Entry 7SWX (electron microscopy, 3.13 A resolution); this record covers chains A and H of the 5 polymer chains in the assembly.

[Chain A]
Molecule: Spike glycoprotein
From: Severe acute respiratory syndrome coronavirus 2
UniProt: P0DTC2 (SPIKE_SARS2); residue numbers follow UniProt; this construct covers 14-1146
Sequence (1133 residues; row label = number of the first residue in the row):
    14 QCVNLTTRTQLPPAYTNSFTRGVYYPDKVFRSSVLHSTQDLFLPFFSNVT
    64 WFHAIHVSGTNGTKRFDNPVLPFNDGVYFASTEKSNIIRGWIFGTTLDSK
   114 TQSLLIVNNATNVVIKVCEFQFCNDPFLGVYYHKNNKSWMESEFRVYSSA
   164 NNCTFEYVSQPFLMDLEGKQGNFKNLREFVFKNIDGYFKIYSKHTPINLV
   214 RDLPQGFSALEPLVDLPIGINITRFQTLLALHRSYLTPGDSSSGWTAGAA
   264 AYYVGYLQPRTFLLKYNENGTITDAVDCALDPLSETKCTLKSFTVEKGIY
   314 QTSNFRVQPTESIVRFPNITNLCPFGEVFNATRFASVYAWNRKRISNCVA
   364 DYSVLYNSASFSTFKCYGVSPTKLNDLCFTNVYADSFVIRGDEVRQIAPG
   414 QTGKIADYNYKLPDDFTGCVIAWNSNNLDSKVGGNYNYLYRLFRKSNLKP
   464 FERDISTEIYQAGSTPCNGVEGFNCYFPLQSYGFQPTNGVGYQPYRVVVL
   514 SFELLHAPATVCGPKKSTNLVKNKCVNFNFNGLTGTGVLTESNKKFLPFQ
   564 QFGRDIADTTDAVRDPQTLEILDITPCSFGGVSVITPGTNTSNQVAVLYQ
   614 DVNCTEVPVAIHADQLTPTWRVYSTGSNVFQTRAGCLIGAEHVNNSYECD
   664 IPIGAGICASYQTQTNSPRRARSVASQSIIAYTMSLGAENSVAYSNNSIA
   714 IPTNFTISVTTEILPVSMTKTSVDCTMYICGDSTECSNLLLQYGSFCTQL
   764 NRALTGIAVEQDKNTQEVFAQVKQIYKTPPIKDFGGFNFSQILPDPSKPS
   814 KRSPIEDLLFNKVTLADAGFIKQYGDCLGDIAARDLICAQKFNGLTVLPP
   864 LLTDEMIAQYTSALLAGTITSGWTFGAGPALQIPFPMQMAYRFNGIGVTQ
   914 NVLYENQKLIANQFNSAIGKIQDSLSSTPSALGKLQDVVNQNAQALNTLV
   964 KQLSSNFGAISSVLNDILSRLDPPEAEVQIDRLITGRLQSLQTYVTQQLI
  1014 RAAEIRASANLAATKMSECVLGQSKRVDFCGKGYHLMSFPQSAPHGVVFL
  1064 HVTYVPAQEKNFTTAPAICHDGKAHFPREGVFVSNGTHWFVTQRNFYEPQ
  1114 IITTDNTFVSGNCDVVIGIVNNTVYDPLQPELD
Disordered / not traced: 176-184, 619-632, 677-689, 942-943
Construct notes: engineered mutation Pro-817 (Phe in P0DTC2), Pro-892 (Ala in P0DTC2), Pro-899 (Ala in P0DTC2), Pro-942 (Ala in P0DTC2), Pro-986 (Lys in P0DTC2), Pro-987 (Val in P0DTC2)
Disulfide bonds: Cys-15/Cys-136, Cys-131/Cys-166, Cys-291/Cys-301, Cys-336/Cys-361, Cys-379/Cys-432, Cys-391/Cys-525, Cys-480/Cys-488, Cys-538/Cys-590, Cys-617/Cys-649, Cys-662/Cys-671, Cys-738/Cys-760, Cys-743/Cys-749, Cys-840/Cys-851, Cys-1032/Cys-1043, Cys-1082/Cys-1126
Glycans and other covalent adducts: N-acetylglucosamine (NAG) linked to Asn-17, Asn-61, Asn-125, Asn-149, Asn-165, Asn-234, Asn-331, Asn-343, Asn-603, Asn-616, Asn-657, Asn-709, Asn-717, Asn-801, Asn-1074, Asn-1098, Asn-1134
Ligand contacts:
  - N-acetylglucosamine (NAG; 2-acetamido-2-deoxy-beta-D-glucopyranose), molecule 1: Arg-457, Ser-459, Asn-460, Lys-462, Glu-465
  - N-acetylglucosamine (NAG), molecule 2: Asp-796, Gly-798, Pro-899
Curated features (UniProtKB/Swiss-Prot):
  - region: Asn-280 to Cys-301 (Putative superantigen), Arg-403 to Asp-405 (Integrin-binding motif), Asn-448 to Phe-456 (Immunodominant HLA epitope recognized by the CD8+), Pro-681 to Ala-684 (Putative superantigen), Ser-816 to Tyr-837 (Fusion peptide 1), Lys-835 to Phe-855 (Fusion peptide 2)
  - site (Cleavage): Arg-685, Ser-686, Arg-815, Ser-816
  - glycosylation: Asn-17 (N-linked (GlcNAc...) (complex) asparagine), Asn-61 (N-linked (GlcNAc...) (hybrid) asparagine), Asn-74 (N-linked (GlcNAc...) (complex) asparagine), Asn-122 (N-linked (GlcNAc...) (hybrid) asparagine), Asn-149 (N-linked (GlcNAc...) (complex) asparagine), Asn-165 (N-linked (GlcNAc...) (complex) asparagine), Asn-234 (N-linked (GlcNAc...) (high mannose) asparagine), Asn-282 (N-linked (GlcNAc...) (complex) asparagine), Thr-323 (O-linked (GalNAc) threonine), Ser-325 (O-linked (HexNAc...) serine), Asn-331 (N-linked (GlcNAc...) (complex) asparagine), Asn-343 (N-linked (GlcNAc...) (complex) asparagine), Asn-603 (N-linked (GlcNAc...) (hybrid) asparagine), Asn-616 (N-linked (GlcNAc...) (complex) asparagine), Asn-657 (N-linked (GlcNAc...) (complex) asparagine), Thr-676 (O-linked (GlcNAc...) threonine), Thr-678 (O-linked (GlcNAc...) threonine), Asn-709 (N-linked (GlcNAc...) (high mannose) asparagine), Asn-717 (N-linked (GlcNAc...) (hybrid) asparagine), Asn-801 (N-linked (GlcNAc...) (hybrid) asparagine) and 3 more in UniProt
  - natural variant: Leu-18 (L18F: In strain: Beta/B.1.351, Gamma/P.1 and 1 more), Thr-19 (T19I: In strain: Omicron/BQ.1.1, Omicron/XBB.1.5 and 1 more; T19R: In strain: Delta/B.1.617.2, Omicron/BA.2 and 4 more), Thr-20 (T20N: In strain: Gamma/P.1), Leu-24 to Ala-27 (sequence variant, change not given here; In strain: Omicron/BA.2, Omicron/BA.2.12.1 and 6 more), Pro-26 (P26S: In strain: Gamma/P.1), Gln-52 (Q52H: In strain: Omicron/EG.5.1), Ala-67 (A67V: In strain: Eta/B.1.525, Omicron/BA.1), His-69 to Val-70 (deletion: In strain: Alpha/B.1.1.7, Eta/B.1.525 and 5 more), Gly-75 (G75V: In strain: Lambda/C.37), Thr-76 (T76I: In strain: Lambda/C.37), Asp-80 (D80A: In strain: Beta/B.1.351), Val-83 (V83A: In strain: Omicron/XBB.1.5, Omicron/EG.5.1), 79 further natural variant entries in UniProt
  - mutagenesis: His-69 to Val-70 (Increased incorporation of cleaved spike into virions), Asn-121 (N121Q: Partial loss of biliverdin affinity), Arg-190 (R190K: Partial loss of biliverdin affinity), Asn-234 (N234Q: Increased resistance to neutralizing antibodies), Asn-331 (N331Q: Reduced viral infectivity), Asn-343 (N343Q: Reduced viral infectivity), Leu-452 (L452R: Increased resistance to neutralizing antibodies. Decreases HLA binding to NF9 epitope. Increased binding affinity to human ACE2), Tyr-453 (Y453F: Decreased HLA binding to NF9 epitope. Increased binding affinity to human ACE2), Ala-475 (A475V: Increased resistance to neutralizing antibodies), Val-483 (V483A: Increased resistance to neutralizing antibodies), Glu-484 (E484D: Increased replication in human TMEM106B overexpressing cells), Phe-490 (F490L: Increased resistance to neutralizing antibodies and human covalescent sera neutralization), 14 further mutagenesis entries in UniProt

[Chain H]
Molecule: SARS2-57 Fv heavy chain
From: Mus musculus
Sequence (117 residues; numbered 1 to 117; the number before each row is that of its first residue):
     1 EVQLQQSGAELVRPGALVKLSCKASGFNIKDYFVHWVKQRPVQGLEWIGW
    51 IDPENGNTIYGPKFQGKASLAADTSSNTGYLQLSSLTSEDTAVYYCARWD
   101 GYETLDYWGQGTSVTVS
Disulfide bonds: Cys-22/Cys-96

[Chain A / chain H interface]
Contacting residue pairs - 19 pairs, chain A then chain H:
  Tyr-144(A) with Tyr-102(H)
  Tyr-145(A) with Tyr-102(H), hydrogen bond (backbone-side chain)
  His-146(A) with Tyr-102(H)
  Lys-147(A) with Lys-30(H), hydrogen bond (side chain-backbone); Asp-31(H); Tyr-32(H), hydrogen bond (side chain-backbone); Phe-33(H); Asp-52(H), salt bridge; Glu-54(H)
  Asn-148(A) with Asp-31(H); Tyr-32(H), hydrogen bond
  Arg-246(A) with Tyr-102(H), hydrogen bond (backbone-side chain)
  Ser-247(A) with Phe-33(H); Glu-54(H); Tyr-102(H), hydrogen bond (backbone-side chain)
  Tyr-248(A) with Trp-50(H), hydrophobic; Trp-99(H), hydrophobic; Tyr-102(H)
  Leu-249(A) with Tyr-102(H), hydrophobic
Other interface residues (no listed pair), chain H (11 interface residues in all): Ile-29, Gly-101
The authors on this interface:
  - epitope / paratope residues, chain A: Lys-147(A), Tyr-248(A)

[Summary]
The interface between chain A and chain H involves 9 residues on one side and 11 on the other; the contacts
include 6 hydrogen bonds and 1 salt bridge. Polar contacts include Lys-147(A)/Asp-52(H), Tyr-145(A)/Tyr-102(H)
and Lys-147(A)/Lys-30(H). Ligands of chain A: N-acetylglucosamine. The paper reports epitope/paratope residues
Lys-147(A) and Tyr-248(A).
Chain A is Spike glycoprotein (Severe acute respiratory syndrome coronavirus 2) and chain H is SARS2-57 Fv
heavy chain (Mus musculus); the structure, SARS-CoV-2 Spike in complex with neutralizing Fab SARS2-57 (three
down conformation), was determined by electron microscopy together with 7SWW from the same study.
